Entry 6AZ0 (electron microscopy, 3.40 A resolution); this record covers chains E and F of the 7 polymer chains in the assembly.

# Chain E (and F)
Name: Mitochondrial inner membrane i-AAA protease supercomplex subunit YME1
From: Saccharomyces cerevisiae (strain RM11-1a)
Notes: chain F of this document is another copy of the same molecule, construct and numbering; everything in this record applies to it too
UniProtKB: B3LL85 (B3LL85_YEAS1); residue numbers follow UniProt; this construct covers 279-717
Amino-acid sequence (439 residues; each row starts with the number of its first residue):
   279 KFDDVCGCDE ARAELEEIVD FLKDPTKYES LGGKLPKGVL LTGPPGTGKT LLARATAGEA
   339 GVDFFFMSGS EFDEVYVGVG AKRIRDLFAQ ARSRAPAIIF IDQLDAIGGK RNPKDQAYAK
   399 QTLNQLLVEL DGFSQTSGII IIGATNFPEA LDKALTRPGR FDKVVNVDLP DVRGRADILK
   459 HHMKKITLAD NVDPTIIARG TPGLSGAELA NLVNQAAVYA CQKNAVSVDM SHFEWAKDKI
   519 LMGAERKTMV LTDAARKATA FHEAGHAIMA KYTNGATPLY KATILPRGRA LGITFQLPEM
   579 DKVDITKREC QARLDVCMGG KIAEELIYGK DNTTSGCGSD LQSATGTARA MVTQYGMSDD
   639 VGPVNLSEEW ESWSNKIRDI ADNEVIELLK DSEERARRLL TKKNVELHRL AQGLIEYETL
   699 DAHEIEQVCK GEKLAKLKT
Sequence notes: conflict Gln381 (Glu in B3LL85), Glu647 (Asn in B3LL85), Ala713 (Asp in B3LL85)
Ion coordination: Zn2+: His540, His544, Asp618
Ligand contacts:
  - ADP (adenosine-5'-diphosphate): Asp282, Val283, Cys284, Gly285, Pro323, Gly324, Thr325, Gly326, Lys327, Thr328, Leu329, Ile456, His460, Gly484, Ala485, Ala488
  - ATP (adenosine-5'-triphosphate): Asp409, Ala432, Arg435, Arg438
What the authors report for this chain:
  - binding site for poly(UNK): Tyr354, Val355, Tyr396
  - mutagenesis - Y354A: abolished catalytic activity
  - mutagenesis - Y396A: decreased catalytic activity
  - mutagenesis - Y354A: decreased catalytic activity (ATP hydrolysis)
  - mutagenesis - Y396A: unchanged catalytic activity (ATP hydrolysis)
  - binding site for ATP: Cys284, Gly324, Gly326, Leu329, Arg435, Arg438, His460, Ala485
  - catalytic residues: Asp380
  - mutagenesis - G521L: abolished catalytic activity on T10-I27CD

# Chain E / chain F interface
Contacting residue pairs - 47 pairs, chain E then chain F:
  Phe344(E) - Arg435(F)
  Asp351(E) - Lys388(F)
  Val357(E) - Pro391(F)  hydrophobic
  Lys463(E) - Lys312(F)
  Ile464(E) - Leu309(F)
  Leu466(E) - Leu309(F)
  Asn492(E) - Gly311(F)
  Asn492(E) - Lys312(F)  hydrogen bond (side chain-backbone)
  Val496(E) - Lys312(F)
  Cys499(E) - Lys305(F)
  Cys499(E) - Tyr306(F)  hydrophobic
  Gln500(E) - Glu295(F)  hydrogen bond
  Gln500(E) - Tyr306(F)
  Asn502(E) - Lys305(F)  hydrogen bond
  Ser505(E) - Leu309(F)
  Arg524(E) - Glu288(F)  salt bridge
  Lys599(E) - Pro641(F)
  Lys608(E) - Asp637(F)  salt bridge
  Asp609(E) - Arg586(F)
  Asn610(E) - Thr584(F)
  Thr611(E) - Thr584(F)
  Thr611(E) - Lys585(F)
  Thr611(E) - Met635(F)
  Thr612(E) - Ile583(F)
  Ser613(E) - Val581(F)
  Ser613(E) - Ile583(F)
  Ser613(E) - Tyr633(F)
  Leu619(E) - Pro641(F)  hydrophobic
  Leu619(E) - Val642(F)
  Gln620(E) - Asn643(F)
  Gln620(E) - Glu646(F)  hydrogen bond
  Thr623(E) - Val642(F)
  Thr623(E) - Asn643(F)
  Arg627(E) - Ser650(F)
  Arg627(E) - Trp651(F)
  Trp648(E) - Ser650(F)  hydrogen bond (side chain-backbone)
  Arg656(E) - Ser652(F)
  Asp657(E) - Ser652(F)  hydrogen bond
  Asp660(E) - Trp651(F)
  Asp660(E) - Ser652(F)  hydrogen bond (side chain-backbone)
  Ile664(E) - Val639(F)
  Ile664(E) - Val642(F)  hydrophobic
  Ile664(E) - Trp651(F)  hydrophobic
  Leu667(E) - Pro641(F)
  Leu667(E) - Val642(F)  hydrophobic
  Lys668(E) - Asp638(F)
  Lys668(E) - Val639(F)
Also at the interface, not in a pair above, chain E (42 interface residues in all): Ser348, Glu349, Tyr354, Thr465, Ala495, Ala498, Val506, Lys525, Gly616, Val663, Glu671
Also at the interface, not in a pair above, chain F (39 interface residues in all): Asp287, Asp298, Gly310, Asn390, Lys431, Lys580, Gln632, Gly634, Gly640, Asn653, Lys654, Ile655

# In short
42 residues of chain E face 39 of chain F across their interface; the contacts include 7 hydrogen bonds and 2
salt bridges. Polar pairs include Arg524(E)-Glu288(F), Lys608(E)-Asp637(F) and Asn492(E)-Lys312(F). Ligands of
chain E: ATP and ADP. From the paper: the catalytic residue Asp380(E); Y354A of chain E abolishes catalytic
activity; 3 substitutions were tested in all.
Chain E and chain F are both Mitochondrial inner membrane i-AAA protease supercomplex subunit YME1
(Saccharomyces cerevisiae (strain RM11-1a)); the structure, Mitochondrial ATPase Protease YME1, was determined
by electron microscopy.
